Entry 8HQZ (electron microscopy, 3.80 A resolution); this record covers chains T and e of the 13 polymer chains in the assembly.

Chain T:
Molecule: L-shaped tail fiber assembly
Source organism: Escherichia phage DT57C
Reference sequence: A0A0A7RUJ8 (A0A0A7RUJ8_9CAUD); numbering as in UniProt (aligned over 1-140)
Amino-acid sequence (140 residues; numbered 1 to 140; the number before each row is that of its first residue):
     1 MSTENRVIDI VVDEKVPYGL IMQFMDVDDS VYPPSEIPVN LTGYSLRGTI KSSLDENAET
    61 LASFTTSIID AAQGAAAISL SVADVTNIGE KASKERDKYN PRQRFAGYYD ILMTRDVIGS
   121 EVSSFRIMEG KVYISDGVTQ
Disordered / not traced: 1-3

Chain e:
Molecule: L-shaped tail fiber assembly
Source organism: Escherichia phage DT57C
Reference sequence: A0A0A7RZ88 (A0A0A7RZ88_9CAUD); residue numbers follow UniProt; this construct covers 1-1076
Amino-acid sequence (1076 residues; each row starts with the number of its first residue):
     1 MALKTKIIVQ QILNIDDTTT TASKYPKYTV VLGNSISSIT AGELTAAVEA SAGSAAAAKG
    61 SEIAAKESEL NAKDSENEAA ISAGASEESA SQSAASAAES ERQAGLSKGS ADNSAASAQE
   121 SEGFRDSAEL AAQNAEQSRL LAEQAKTAAQ QAQTAAEAAK TGAETAKDGA DAAATTAGEH
   181 AAAARQSELN AKISETNAAG SATEAGDKAI DATTEADRAK AEADRATQIV DSKLDKVDIS
   241 GFIKVYKTKA EADADVVNRV LDEKVLVWNQ TNSKYGWYKV AGTAETPVLE LVETEQKLTS
   301 VNNVRADDAG NVQITLPGGN PSLWLGEVTW FPYDKDSGVG YPGVLPADGR EVLRVDYPDT
   361 WEAIEAGLIP SVSEAEWQAG ASLYFSTGDG STTFRLPDMM QGQAFRAPTK GEEDAGVIKD
   421 QIPYVVTVNG ISPDAITGNV EIDTSLQGTV SINQGGTGAT TKEDARIALE LYSTTEVDSA
   481 LADKADIATT YTKTEVDSAL ADKADIATTY TKVEVDSALA DAKTQSDTDY LLKANNLSDL
   541 ADRAAAWLNV RPIGSTPLAG DPVGDYDAVT KRWVENKINT GTVGPTMNGV MNYGVGDFHL
   601 RDSRAYIQPY EVVSDGQLLN RADWPELWAY AQMLSPISDA DWLADPTKRG QYSLGDGSTT
   661 FRVPDRNGVQ TGSISALFGR GDGGASSTGG TILDSAAPNI TGSFGRLVYA STGTIYEANT
   721 GTGAFSAVLS QAKYKRLSEI SAADGTAATY PSGFEFFASN SSPVYGRGST EVRPKAFTGV
   781 WVIRASGGFV AANTSWSVIN GDATRPADGT TADGGEIISR YNVNGVREAQ MSWRIRAQIG
   841 AEHYARLNVY NATANRTAVY DFNDLGTFSA ENLHSKGAIY SDGNLTIQNQ GWPGINFKSN
   901 RYNTPATQIG GSTIIEVSGT DGNVSGVNLI RRRGDGNQAG QIIVSFPTTG GAIALQGTSG
   961 IEYKKDVTDA DAQEAMDRIN GQRLVNFVYK DDEQERVRFG VIAEEAELIA PQYIKHNQVS
  1021 YEDILDEEGN KIGEKTRDRP SVDVNPIVMD LMGCVQALNA KIAALEARIA ELESKE
Disordered / not traced: 1-5, 53-1076

How chain T and chain e interact:
Residue-residue contacts - 18 pairs, chain T then chain e:
  Glu4(T) with Ile12(e)
  Ile8(T) with Asn14(e)
  Ile21(T) with Asn14(e); Asp16(e)
  Met22(T) with Ile12(e), hydrophobic; Leu13(e); Asn14(e)
  Gln23(T) with Ile12(e); Leu13(e), hydrogen bond (backbone-backbone)
  Phe24(T) with Gln10(e); Gln11(e); Ile12(e), hydrophobic
  Met25(T) with Gln10(e); Gln11(e), hydrogen bond (backbone-backbone); Ile12(e); Leu13(e), hydrophobic
  Asp26(T) with Val9(e)
  Val27(T) with Val9(e), hydrogen bond (backbone-backbone)
Also at the interface, not in a pair above, chain T (10 interface residues in all): Leu20
Also at the interface, not in a pair above, chain e (9 interface residues in all): Ile8, Ile15

Overview:
10 residues of chain T face 9 of chain e across their interface, with 3 hydrogen bonds. The backbones
hydrogen-bond at Gln23(T)-Leu13(e), Met25(T)-Gln11(e) and Val27(T)-Val9(e).
Chain T is L-shaped tail fiber assembly and chain e is L-shaped tail fiber assembly, both from Escherichia
phage DT57C; the structure, Baseplate of DT57C bacteriophage in the full state, was determined by electron
microscopy, deposited together with 8HO3, 8HQK, 8HQO, 8HRE and 8HRG.
